Entry 5A4W (X-ray diffraction, 2.25 A resolution); this record covers chains B and C of the 6 polymer chains in the assembly.

# Chain B (and C)
Name: Glutathione S-transferase F2
From: Arabidopsis thaliana
Notes: EC 2.5.1.18; chain C of this document is another copy of the same molecule, construct and numbering; everything in this record applies to it too
Reference sequence: P46422 (GSTF2_ARATH); residue numbers follow UniProt; this construct covers 1-212
Chain sequence (212 residues; numbered 1 to 212; the number before each row is that of its first residue):
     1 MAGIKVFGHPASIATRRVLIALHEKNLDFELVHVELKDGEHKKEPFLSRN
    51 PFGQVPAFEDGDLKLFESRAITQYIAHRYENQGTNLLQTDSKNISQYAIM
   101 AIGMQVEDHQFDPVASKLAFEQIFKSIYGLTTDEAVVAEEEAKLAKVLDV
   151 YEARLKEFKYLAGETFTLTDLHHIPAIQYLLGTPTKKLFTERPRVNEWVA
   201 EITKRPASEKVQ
Not modelled in the structure: 1-2 (chain C: 1)
Residues lining bound ligands:
  - quercitrin (QCT; 2-(3,4-dihydroxyphenyl)-5,7-dihydroxy-4-oxo-4H-chromen-3-yl 6-deoxy-alpha-L-mannopyranoside), molecule 1: Ser48, Arg49, Pro51, Phe52, Leu63, Lys64, Phe66
  - quercitrin (QCT), molecule 2: Arg69, Ala70, Gln73, Tyr74, His77, Ile94, Tyr97
  - quercitrin (QCT), molecule 3: Ile99, Ile102, Gly103, Val106, Val150, Tyr151, Arg154, Leu161, Thr169
Reported in the primary citation:
  - binding site for quercitrin: Ser48, Gln73, His77, Ser91, Lys92, Ile94, Tyr97, Tyr151, Arg154

# Chain B / chain C interface
Pairs across the interface - 14 pairs, chain B then chain C:
  Leu36(B) with Ile127(C), hydrophobic
  Lys37(B) with Ile123(C); Ile127(C); Tyr179(C)
  His41(B) with Ser126(C), hydrogen bond
  Lys42(B) with Ser126(C)
  Phe120(B) with Phe120(C), hydrophobic; Leu130(C), hydrophobic
  Ile123(B) with Lys37(C)
  Phe124(B) with Tyr128(C), hydrophobic
  Ser126(B) with His41(C), hydrogen bond
  Ile127(B) with Leu36(C), hydrophobic
  Tyr128(B) with Phe124(C); Tyr128(C)
Interface residues without a listed pair, chain C (12 interface residues in all): Lys42

# Summary
The interface between chain B and chain C involves 10 residues on one side and 12 on the other; the contacts
include 2 hydrogen bonds. Its one hydrogen-bonded contact is His41(B)-Ser126(C). Ligands of chain B: 3 copies
of quercitrin. The paper reports a binding site for quercitrin at Ser48(B), Gln73(B) and His77(B) among
others.
Both chains are Glutathione S-transferase F2 (Arabidopsis thaliana). Entry 5A4W (AtGSTF2 from Arabidopsis
thaliana in complex with quercetrin) was determined by X-ray diffraction together with 5A4U and 5A4V from the
same study.
